1Q3C - chain A; structure by X-ray diffraction, 2.30 A resolution.

== Chain A ==
Name: Endonuclease VIII
From: Escherichia coli
Notes: EC 3.2.2.-
UniProt: P50465 (END8_ECOLI); numbering as in UniProt (aligned over 1-262)
Chain sequence (262 residues; numbered 1 to 262; the number before each row is that of its first residue):
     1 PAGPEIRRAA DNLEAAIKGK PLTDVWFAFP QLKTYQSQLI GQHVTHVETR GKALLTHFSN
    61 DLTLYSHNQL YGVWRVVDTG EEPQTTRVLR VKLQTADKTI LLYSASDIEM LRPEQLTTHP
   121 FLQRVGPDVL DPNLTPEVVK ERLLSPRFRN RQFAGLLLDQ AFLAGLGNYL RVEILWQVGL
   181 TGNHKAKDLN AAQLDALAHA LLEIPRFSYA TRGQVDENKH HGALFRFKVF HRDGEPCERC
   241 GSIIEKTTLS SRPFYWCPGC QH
Not modelled in the structure: 1, 82-84, 214-216, 248-252
Construct notes: engineered mutation A2 (Glu in P50465)
Ion coordination: Mg2+ site 1: H184, H262; Mg2+ site 2: D195, H199, H220; Zn2+: C237, C240, C257, C260
From the paper describing this entry:
  - conformationally variable residues (order/disorder transition): G213 to A223
  - mutagenesis - E2A: unchanged stability
  - mutagenesis - R252A: decreased catalytic activity on Tg-and DHU-containing substrates (citing earlier work)
  - catalytic residues: P1 (citing earlier work)

== In short ==
H184 and H262 form the Mg2+ site 1. D195, H199 and H220 coordinate Mg2+ site 2. The paper reports the
catalytic residue P1; R252A reduces catalytic activity on Tg-and DHU-containing substrates.
Chain A is Endonuclease VIII (Escherichia coli); the structure, Crystal structure of the DNA repair enzyme
endonuclease-VIII (Nei) from E. coli: The E2A mutant at ..., was determined by X-ray diffraction (same
publication as 1Q39 and 1Q3B).
